1T13 - chains A and B of the 5 polymer chains in the assembly; structure by X-ray diffraction, 2.90 A resolution.

== Chain A (and B) ==
Protein: 6,7-dimethyl-8-ribityllumazine synthase
Organism: Brucella abortus
Notes: EC 2.5.1.78; chain B of this document is another copy of the same molecule, construct and numbering; everything in this record applies to it too
UniProt: Q44668 (RISB_BRUME); the construct lacks a stretch of the UniProt sequence, so the offset changes along the chain: 3-121 = UniProt 1-119; 122-157 = UniProt 123-158
Amino-acid sequence (158 residues; numbered 3 to 157 plus 3 insertion-coded residues; the number before each row is that of its first residue; a row labelled like 121A-121C holds insertion residues (121A, then the next letters in order)):
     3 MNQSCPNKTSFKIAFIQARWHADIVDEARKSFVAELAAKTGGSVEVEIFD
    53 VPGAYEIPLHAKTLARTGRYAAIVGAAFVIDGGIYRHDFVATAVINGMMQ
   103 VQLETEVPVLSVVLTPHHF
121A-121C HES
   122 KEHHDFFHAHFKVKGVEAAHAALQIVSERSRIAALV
Disordered / not traced: 3-9, 157 (chain B: 3-11, 156-157)
Residues lining bound ligands: 5-nitro-6- (INI; 5-nitro-6-ribityl-amino-2,4(1h,3h)-pyrimidinedione): Ala20, Trp22, His23, Pro54, Gly55, Ala56, Tyr57, Glu58, Ala79, Phe80, Val81, Ile82, Val92
Reported in the primary citation:
  - conformationally variable residues (loop rearrangement, side-chain flip): Trp22, Asp83 to Tyr87, His119 to Asp126
  - contacts within the chain: His119-His120 (pi stacking)
  - self-association interface (contacts with another copy of this molecule); pairs are residue here / residue on that copy: His121A-His121A (pi stacking), His121A
  - binding site for 5-nitro-6-: Trp22, Gly55 to Glu58, Phe80 to Val92, Ser113 to Leu116
  - binding site for phosphate ion: Gly84 to Tyr87, His119
  - binding site for phosphate ion: Tyr87 (proposed by the authors, not directly observed)
  - catalytic residues: His119 (proposed by the authors, not directly observed)

== How chain A and chain B interact ==
Contacting residue pairs (61; chain A residue first):
  His89(A) - Arg88(B)
  Asp90(A) - Arg88(B)
  Asp90(A) - Phe91(B)
  Ala93(A) - Phe91(B)  hydrophobic
  Thr94(A) - Phe91(B)
  Ile97(A) - Tyr57(B)  hydrogen bond (backbone-side chain)
  Ile97(A) - Phe91(B)
  Ile97(A) - Ala95(B)  hydrophobic
  Asn98(A) - Ala95(B)
  Met100(A) - Tyr57(B)
  Met101(A) - Tyr57(B)  hydrogen bond (backbone-side chain)
  Met101(A) - Pro60(B)  hydrophobic
  Met101(A) - Ala95(B)
  Gln104(A) - Tyr57(B)
  Gln104(A) - Leu61(B)
  Leu105(A) - Pro60(B)
  Leu105(A) - Leu61(B)  hydrophobic
  Leu105(A) - Lys64(B)  hydrogen bond (backbone-side chain)
  Leu105(A) - Gln102(B)
  Leu105(A) - Val103(B)  hydrophobic
  Glu108(A) - Leu61(B)
  Glu108(A) - Lys64(B)  salt bridge
  Glu108(A) - Arg68(B)  salt bridge
  Val109(A) - Leu61(B)
  Pro110(A) - Leu61(B)
  Val111(A) - Tyr57(B)
  Ser113(A) - Tyr57(B)
  Leu116(A) - Tyr87(B)  hydrophobic
  Thr117(A) - Tyr87(B)
  Thr117(A) - Arg88(B)  hydrogen bond (backbone-backbone)
  Thr117(A) - Phe91(B)
  Pro118(A) - Ile86(B)
  Pro118(A) - Tyr87(B)
  His119(A) - Asp83(B)  salt bridge
  His119(A) - Gly85(B)
  His119(A) - Ile86(B)  hydrogen bond (backbone-backbone)
  His119(A) - Tyr87(B)  hydrogen bond (side chain-backbone)
  His119(A) - Arg88(B)
  Phe127(A) - Ile86(B)  hydrophobic
  Phe128(A) - Ile86(B)  hydrophobic
  Phe128(A) - Tyr87(B)  hydrophobic
  His131(A) - Tyr87(B)  hydrogen bond
  Phe132(A) - Tyr87(B)
  Lys135(A) - Trp22(B)
  Lys135(A) - Tyr87(B)
  Glu138(A) - Trp22(B)
  Ala142(A) - Pro54(B)
  Gln145(A) - Pro54(B)
  Ile146(A) - Val53(B)  hydrophobic
  Ile146(A) - Pro54(B)
  Ile146(A) - Glu58(B)
  Ile146(A) - His62(B)
  Glu149(A) - Asp52(B)
  Arg150(A) - Thr65(B)  hydrogen bond
  Ile153(A) - His62(B)
  Ile153(A) - Leu66(B)  hydrophobic
  Ala154(A) - Thr69(B)
  Ala154(A) - Arg71(B)
  Ala155(A) - Thr69(B)
  Leu156(A) - Thr69(B)
  Leu156(A) - Arg71(B)
Interface residues without a listed pair, chain A (37 interface residues in all): Phe80, Glu106, Leu112
Interface residues without a listed pair, chain B (28 interface residues in all): Phe51, Val92, Thr94, Gly99

== Summary ==
Chain A and chain B form an interface of 37 and 28 residues respectively, with 8 hydrogen bonds and 3 salt
bridges. Polar pairs include Glu108(A)-Lys64(B), Glu108(A)-Arg68(B) and His119(A)-Asp83(B). Ligands of chain
A: 5-nitro-6-. The paper reports the catalytic residue His119(A); a binding site for 5-nitro-6- at Trp22(A),
Gly55(A) and Phe80(A) among others.
Chain A and chain B are both 6,7-dimethyl-8-ribityllumazine synthase (Brucella abortus); the structure,
Crystal Structure Of Lumazine Synthase From Brucella Abortus Bound To 5-nitro-6-(D-ribitylamino)-2,4(1H,3H)
pyrimidinedione, was determined by X-ray diffraction, deposited together with 1XN1.
